Entry 8Z8M (X-ray diffraction, 2.59 A resolution); this record covers chains A and B of the 6 polymer chains in the assembly.

# Chain A
Name: Tumor necrosis factor
Organism: Homo sapiens
UniProt: P01375 (TNFA_HUMAN); residues 1-157 here correspond to UniProt positions 77-233 (UniProt number = residue number + 76)
Amino-acid sequence (157 residues; row label = number of the first residue in the row):
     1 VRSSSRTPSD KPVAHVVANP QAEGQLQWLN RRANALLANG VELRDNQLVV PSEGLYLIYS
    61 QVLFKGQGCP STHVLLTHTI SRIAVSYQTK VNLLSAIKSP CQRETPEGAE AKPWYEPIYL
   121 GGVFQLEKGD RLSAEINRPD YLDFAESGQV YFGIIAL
Disordered / not traced: 1-8, 106-111
Swiss-Prot annotation at these positions:
  - glycosylation: S4 (O-linked (GalNAc...) serine)
Disulfides: C69-C101

# Chain B
Name: Tnf30:vhh
Organism: Homo sapiens
Notes: antibody fragment or engineered binder
Amino-acid sequence (123 residues; numbered 1 to 123; the number before each row is that of its first residue):
     1 EVQLVESGGG LVQPGGSLRL SCAASGFTFS DYWMYWVRQA PGKGLEWVSE INTNGLITKY
    61 PDSVKGRFTI SRDNAKNTLY LQMNSLRPED TAVYYCARSP SGFNRGQGTL VTVSSHHHHH
   121 HHH
Disordered / not traced: 118-123
Disulfides: C22-C96

# How chain A and chain B interact
Residue-residue contacts (29):
  T77(A) with N54(B), hydrogen bond; L56(B); I57(B)
  T79(A) with W33(B); N52(B)
  S81(A) with W33(B), hydrogen bond
  Y87(A) with S99(B); S101(B); F103(B), hydrophobic
  Q88(A) with R98(B); S99(B); P100(B)
  T89(A) with R98(B); F103(B)
  K90(A) with Y32(B); W33(B), hydrogen bond (backbone-backbone); Y35(B); E50(B), salt bridge
  V91(A) with D31(B); Y32(B), hydrophobic
  N92(A) with D31(B), hydrogen bond (backbone-backbone); T53(B)
  I97(A) with N54(B)
  E135(A) with W33(B); I57(B); K59(B), salt bridge
  I136(A) with I57(B)
  N137(A) with L56(B); I57(B)
Also at the interface, not in a pair above, chain A (14 interface residues in all): L75

# Summary
14 residues of chain A and 16 residues of chain B are in contact; the contacts include 4 hydrogen bonds and 2
salt bridges. Among the polar pairs are K90(A)-E50(B), E135(A)-K59(B) and T77(A)-N54(B).
Chain A is Tumor necrosis factor and chain B is Tnf30:vhh, both from Homo sapiens; the structure, Crystal
structure of human TNF alpha in complex with TNF30(VHH) domain of ozoralizumab, was determined by X-ray
diffraction together with 8Z8V from the same study.
